PDB entry 6ZFM | X-ray diffraction, 1.90 A resolution | chains A and E of the 6 polymer chains in the assembly

== Chain A (and E) ==
Molecule: Alpha-cobratoxin
Source organism: Naja kaouthia
Notes: chain E of this document is another copy of the same molecule, construct and numbering; everything in this record applies to it too
UniProt: P01391 (3L21_NAJKA); residue numbers follow UniProt; this construct covers 1-71
Amino-acid sequence (71 residues; row label = number of the first residue in the row):
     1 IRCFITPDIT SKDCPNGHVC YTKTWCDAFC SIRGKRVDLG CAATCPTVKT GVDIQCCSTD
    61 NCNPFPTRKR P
UniProt features mapped onto this chain:
  - site: Lys-23 (Binds to Torpedo AChR), Trp-25 (Binds to both neuronal alpha-7/CHRNA7 and Torpedo AChRs), Asp-27 (Binds to both neuronal alpha-7/CHRNA7 and Torpedo AChRs), Ala-28 (Binds to alpha-7/CHRNA7 AChR), Phe-29 (Binds to both neuronal alpha-7/CHRNA7 and Torpedo AChRs), Arg-33 (Binds to both neuronal alpha-7/CHRNA7 and Torpedo AChRs), Lys-35 (Binds to alpha-7/CHRNA7 AChR), Arg-36 (Binds to both neuronal alpha-7/CHRNA7 and Torpedo AChRs, may be important for inhibition of GABA(A) receptors), Lys-49 (Binds to Torpedo AChR), Phe-65 (Binds to both neuronal alpha-7/CHRNA7 and Torpedo AChRs)
  - mutagenesis: Lys-23 (K23E: 2-fold and 28-fold decrease in affinity for Torpedo AChRs), Trp-25 (W25A: 11-fold decrease in affinity for Torpedo AChRs and 6-fold decrease in affinity for neuronal alpha-7/CHRNA7 AChR), Asp-27 (D27R: 31-fold decrease in affinity for Torpedo AChRs and 50-fold decrease in affinity for neuronal alpha-7/CHRNA7 AChR), Ala-28 (A28G: 5-fold decrease in affinity for neuronal alpha-7/CHRNA7 AChR), Phe-29 (F29A: 12-fold decrease in affinity for Torpedo AChRs and 74-fold decrease in affinity for neuronal alpha-7/CHRNA7 AChR), Arg-33 (R33E: 767-fold decrease in affinity for Torpedo AChRs and 339-fold decrease in affinity for neuronal alpha-7/CHRNA7 AChR), Lys-35 (K35A: 11-fold decrease in affinity for neuronal alpha-7/CHRNA7 AChR), Arg-36 (R36A: 16-fold decrease in affinity for Torpedo AChRs), Lys-49 (K49E: 3-fold and 53-fold decrease in affinity for Torpedo AChRs), Phe-65 (F65A: 7-fold decrease in affinity for Torpedo AChRs and 15-fold decrease in affinity for neuronal alpha-7/CHRNA7 AChR)
Disulfide bonds: Cys-3/Cys-20, Cys-14/Cys-41, Cys-26/Cys-30, Cys-45/Cys-56, Cys-57/Cys-62

== How chain A and chain E interact ==
Contacting residue pairs (17; chain A residue first):
  Arg-2(A) / Thr-50(E)
  Phe-4(A) / Cys-26(E)
  Phe-4(A) / Asp-27(E)
  Phe-4(A) / Ala-28(E)
  Ile-9(A) / Asp-27(E)
  Ile-9(A) / Ala-28(E)  hydrogen bond (backbone-backbone)
  Leu-39(A) / Ala-28(E)  hydrophobic
  Asp-60(A) / Thr-50(E)
  Pro-64(A) / Asp-27(E)
  Pro-64(A) / Ala-28(E)
  Pro-64(A) / Ser-31(E)
  Phe-65(A) / Ala-28(E)  hydrogen bond (backbone-backbone)
  Phe-65(A) / Ser-31(E)
  Phe-65(A) / Ile-32(E)  hydrophobic
  Thr-67(A) / Ser-31(E)
  Thr-67(A) / Ile-32(E)
  Lys-69(A) / Ser-31(E)
Interface residues without a listed pair, chain A (10 interface residues in all): Asn-61
Interface residues without a listed pair, chain E (9 interface residues in all): Phe-29, Cys-30, Gly-51

== Overview ==
10 residues of chain A and 9 residues of chain E are in contact; the contacts include 2 hydrogen bonds.
Backbone hydrogen bonds pair Ile-9(A)/Ala-28(E) and Phe-65(A)/Ala-28(E). Curated annotation (UniProt) lists 10
mutagenesis sites on chain A.
Chain A and chain E are both Alpha-cobratoxin (Naja kaouthia); the structure, Structure of alpha-Cobratoxin
with a peptide inhibitor, was determined by X-ray diffraction.
